Entry 1BBR (X-ray diffraction, 2.30 A resolution); this record covers chains L and H of the 4 polymer chains in the assembly.

== Chain L ==
Molecule: Epsilon-thrombin
Source organism: Bos taurus
Notes: EC 3.4.21.5
Reference sequence: P00735 (THRB_BOVIN); residues 1-14 here correspond to UniProt positions 339-352 (UniProt number = residue number + 338)
Chain sequence (49 residues; numbered 1 to 15 plus 34 insertion-coded residues; the number before each row is that of its first residue; a row labelled like 14A-14M holds insertion residues (14A, then the next letters in order)):
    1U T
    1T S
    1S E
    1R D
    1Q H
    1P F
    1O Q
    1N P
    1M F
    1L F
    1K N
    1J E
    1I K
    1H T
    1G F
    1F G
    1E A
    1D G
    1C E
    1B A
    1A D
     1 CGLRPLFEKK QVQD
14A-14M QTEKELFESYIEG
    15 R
Unresolved in the structure: 1U, 1T, 1S, 1R, 1Q, 1P, 1O, 1N, 1M, 1L, 1K, 1J, 1I
Swiss-Prot annotation at these positions:
  - site: Arg15 (Cleavage)

== Chain H ==
Molecule: Epsilon-thrombin
Source organism: Bos taurus
Notes: EC 3.4.21.5
Reference sequence: P00735 (THRB_BOVIN); aligned to UniProt positions 367-515 over residues 16-149 (the alignment contains insertions or deletions, so no single offset holds)
Chain sequence (150 residues; row label = number of the first residue in the row; a row labelled like 60A-60I holds insertion residues (60A, then the next letters in order)):
    16 IVEGQDAEVG LSPWQVMLFR K
   36A S
    37 PQELLCGASL ISDRWVLTAA HCLL
60A-60I YPPWDKNFT
    61 VDDLLVRIGK HSRTRYE
   77A R
    78 KVEKISMLDK IYIHPRYNWK
   97A E
    98 NLDRDIALLK LKRPIELSDY IHPVCLPDKQ TA
129A-129C AKL
   130 LHAGFKGRVT GWGNRRETWT
  149A T
Cystine bridges: Cys42-Cys58
Swiss-Prot annotation at these positions:
  - active site (Charge relay system): His57, Asp102
  - glycosylation: Asn60G (N-linked (GlcNAc...) asparagine)

== Chain L / chain H interface ==
Inter-chain disulfides: Cys1(L)-Cys122(H)
Residue-residue contacts - 45 pairs, chain L then chain H:
  Cys1(L) - His119(H)
  Cys1(L) - Pro120(H)
  Cys1(L) - Val121(H)
  Cys1(L) - Cys122(H)  disulfide
  Asp1A(L) - His119(H)  salt bridge
  Glu1C(L) - Pro120(H)
  Gly1F(L) - Asp125(H)  hydrogen bond (backbone-side chain)
  Phe1G(L) - Asp125(H)
  Thr1H(L) - Asp125(H)
  Gly2(L) - Trp29(H)
  Gly2(L) - Pro120(H)  hydrogen bond (backbone-backbone)
  Gly2(L) - Cys122(H)  hydrogen bond (backbone-side chain)
  Leu3(L) - His119(H)  hydrogen bond (backbone-side chain)
  Arg4(L) - Leu26(H)  hydrogen bond (side chain-backbone)
  Arg4(L) - Pro28(H)
  Arg4(L) - Trp29(H)
  Arg4(L) - Arg137(H)
  Pro5(L) - Ser115(H)
  Pro5(L) - Asp116(H)
  Pro5(L) - His119(H)
  Leu6(L) - Gly25(H)
  Leu6(L) - Asp116(H)
  Leu6(L) - Tyr117(H)  hydrophobic
  Phe7(L) - Glu23(H)
  Phe7(L) - Val24(H)
  Phe7(L) - Gly25(H)
  Phe7(L) - Leu26(H)
  Lys9(L) - His119(H)
  Asp14(L) - Glu23(H)
  Asp14(L) - Leu26(H)
  Asp14(L) - Arg137(H)  salt bridge
  Gln14A(L) - Glu23(H)  hydrogen bond (backbone-side chain)
  Thr14B(L) - Gln20(H)
  Thr14B(L) - Arg137(H)  hydrogen bond
  Glu14C(L) - Arg137(H)
  Glu14E(L) - Lys135(H)  salt bridge
  Leu14F(L) - Lys135(H)
  Ser14I(L) - Phe134(H)
  Ser14I(L) - Lys135(H)  hydrogen bond (side chain-backbone)
  Tyr14J(L) - Phe134(H)  hydrophobic
  Tyr14J(L) - Lys135(H)
  Ile14K(L) - Phe134(H)
  Arg15(L) - His131(H)  hydrogen bond (backbone-side chain)
  Arg15(L) - Ala132(H)  hydrogen bond (side chain-backbone)
  Arg15(L) - Phe134(H)
Interface residues without a listed pair, chain L (24 interface residues in all): Gly14M
Interface residues without a listed pair, chain H (25 interface residues in all): Leu114, Lys129B, Leu129C, Gly133, Gly136

== Summary ==
24 residues of chain L and 25 residues of chain H are in contact; the contacts include 1 disulfide bond, 10
hydrogen bonds and 3 salt bridges. Polar pairs include Asp1A(L)-His119(H), Glu14E(L)-Lys135(H) and
Asp14(L)-Arg137(H).
Chain L is Epsilon-thrombin and chain H is Epsilon-thrombin, both from Bos taurus; the structure, The
structure of residues 7-16 of the A alpha chain of human fibrinogen bound to bovine ..., was determined by
X-ray diffraction.
